1IW7 - chains D and E of the 6 polymer chains in the assembly; structure by X-ray diffraction, 2.60 A resolution.

== Chain D ==
Molecule: RNA polymerase beta subunit
Source organism: Thermus thermophilus
Notes: EC 2.7.7.6
Sequence (1524 residues; row label = number of the first residue in the row):
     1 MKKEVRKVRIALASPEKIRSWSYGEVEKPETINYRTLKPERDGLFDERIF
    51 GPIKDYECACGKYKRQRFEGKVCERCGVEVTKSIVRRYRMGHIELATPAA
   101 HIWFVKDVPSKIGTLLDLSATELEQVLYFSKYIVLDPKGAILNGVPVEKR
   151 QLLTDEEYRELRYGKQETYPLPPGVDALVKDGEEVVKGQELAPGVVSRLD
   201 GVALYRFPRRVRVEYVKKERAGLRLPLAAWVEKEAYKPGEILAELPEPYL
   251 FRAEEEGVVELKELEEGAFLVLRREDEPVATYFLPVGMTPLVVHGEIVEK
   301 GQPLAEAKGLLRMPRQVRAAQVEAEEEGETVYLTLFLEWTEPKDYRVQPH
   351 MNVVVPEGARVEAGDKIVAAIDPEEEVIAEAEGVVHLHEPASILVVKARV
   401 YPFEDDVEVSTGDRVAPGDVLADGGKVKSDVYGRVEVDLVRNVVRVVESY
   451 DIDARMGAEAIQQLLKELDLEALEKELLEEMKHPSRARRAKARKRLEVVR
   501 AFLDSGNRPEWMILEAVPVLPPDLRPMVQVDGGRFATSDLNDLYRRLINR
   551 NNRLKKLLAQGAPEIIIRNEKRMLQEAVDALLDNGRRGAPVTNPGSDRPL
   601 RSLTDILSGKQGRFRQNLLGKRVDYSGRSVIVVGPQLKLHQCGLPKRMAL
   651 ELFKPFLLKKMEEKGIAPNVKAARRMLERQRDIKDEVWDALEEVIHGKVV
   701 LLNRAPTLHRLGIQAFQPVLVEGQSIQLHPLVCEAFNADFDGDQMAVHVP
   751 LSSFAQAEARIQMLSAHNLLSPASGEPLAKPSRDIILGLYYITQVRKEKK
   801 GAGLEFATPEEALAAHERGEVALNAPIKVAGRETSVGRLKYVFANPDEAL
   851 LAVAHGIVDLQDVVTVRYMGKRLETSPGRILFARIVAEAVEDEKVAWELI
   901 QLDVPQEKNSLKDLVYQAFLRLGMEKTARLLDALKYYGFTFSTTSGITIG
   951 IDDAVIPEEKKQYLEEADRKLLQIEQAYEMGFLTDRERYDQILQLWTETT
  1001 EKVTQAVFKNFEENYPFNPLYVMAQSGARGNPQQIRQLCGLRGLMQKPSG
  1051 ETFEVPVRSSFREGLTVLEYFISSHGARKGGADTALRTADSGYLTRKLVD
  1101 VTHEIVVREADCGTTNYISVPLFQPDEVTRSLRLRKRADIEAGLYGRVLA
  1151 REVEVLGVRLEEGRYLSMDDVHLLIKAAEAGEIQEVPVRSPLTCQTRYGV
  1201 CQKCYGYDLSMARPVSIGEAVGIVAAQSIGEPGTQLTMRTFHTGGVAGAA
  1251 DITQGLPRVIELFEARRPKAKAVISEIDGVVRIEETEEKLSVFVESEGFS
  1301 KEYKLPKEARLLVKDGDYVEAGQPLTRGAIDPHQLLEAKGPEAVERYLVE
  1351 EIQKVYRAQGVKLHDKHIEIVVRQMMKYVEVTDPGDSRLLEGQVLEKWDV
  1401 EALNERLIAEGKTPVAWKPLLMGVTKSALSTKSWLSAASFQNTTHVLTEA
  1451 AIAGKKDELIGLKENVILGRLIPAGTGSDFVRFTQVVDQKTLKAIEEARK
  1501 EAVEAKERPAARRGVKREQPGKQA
Disordered / not traced: 1, 252-363, 1506-1524
Ion coordination: Mg2+ site 1: Tyr34, Leu37; Mg2+ site 2: Pro39, Glu40; lead (II) ion site 1: Cys58, Cys60; Mg2+ site 3 near Thr97 (its only coordinating residue here); Mg2+ site 4 near Ala140 (its only coordinating residue here); Mg2+ site 5: Lys217, Asp372; Mg2+ site 6: Glu219, Ala370; Mg2+ site 7 near Arg399 (its only coordinating residue here); Mg2+ site 8: Asp413, Asp419, Asn442; Mg2+ site 9: Glu474, Arg500; Mg2+ site 10 near Glu515 (its only coordinating residue here); Mg2+ site 11 near Met527 (its only coordinating residue here); 33 more Mg2+ sites not listed; 1 more lead (II) ion sites not listed
Reported in the primary citation:
  - Mg2+ coordination: Asp739, Asp741, Asp743
  - catalytic residues: Asp739, Asp741, Asp743

== Chain E ==
Molecule: RNA polymerase omega subunit
Source organism: Thermus thermophilus
Notes: EC 2.7.7.6
Sequence (99 residues; each row starts with the number of its first residue):
     1 MAEPGIDKLFGMVDSKYRLTVVVAKRAQQLLRHGFKNTVLEPEERPKMQT
    51 LEGLFDDPNAETWAMKELLTGRLVFGENLVPEDRLQKEMERIYPGEREE
Disordered / not traced: 1, 97-99
Ion coordination: Mg2+ near Tyr93 (its only coordinating residue here)

== Interface between chain D and chain E ==
Contacting residue pairs (81):
  His640(D) with Ala2(E), hydrogen bond (side chain-backbone); Glu3(E)
  Glu693(D) with Met48(E)
  His696(D) with Met48(E); Asn59(E)
  Gly697(D) with Asn59(E)
  Lys698(D) with Asn59(E), hydrogen bond (backbone-side chain)
  Ser753(D) with Ala27(E)
  Phe754(D) with Val21(E), hydrophobic; Ala24(E), hydrophobic; Gln28(E)
  Ala757(D) with Val23(E), hydrophobic; Ala24(E), hydrophobic
  Glu758(D) with Thr20(E)
  Arg760(D) with Glu3(E), salt bridge; Asn59(E); Glu61(E), salt bridge; Thr62(E), hydrogen bond
  Ile761(D) with Ile6(E); Thr20(E); Val23(E), hydrophobic; Met65(E), hydrophobic
  Gln762(D) with Lys16(E); Tyr17(E); Thr20(E), hydrogen bond
  Ala766(D) with Ala2(E), hydrophobic
  His767(D) with Ala2(E); Glu3(E), salt bridge; Ile6(E)
  Gly923(D) with Asp7(E)
  Met924(D) with Ile6(E), hydrophobic; Asp7(E), hydrogen bond (backbone-side chain)
  Glu925(D) with Ala2(E); Glu3(E); Pro4(E); Gly5(E), hydrogen bond (side chain-backbone); Ile6(E), hydrogen bond (side chain-backbone)
  Leu1209(D) with Lys16(E)
  Met1211(D) with Phe10(E), hydrophobic; Lys16(E)
  Arg1213(D) with Asp7(E), salt bridge
  Ser1216(D) with Lys16(E); Tyr17(E)
  Ile1217(D) with Ser15(E), hydrogen bond (backbone-side chain); Tyr17(E)
  Gly1218(D) with Tyr17(E)
  Glu1219(D) with Tyr17(E), hydrogen bond
  Thr1476(D) with Val21(E)
  Phe1480(D) with Asp14(E); Arg18(E), hydrogen bond (backbone-side chain)
  Val1481(D) with Arg18(E); Val21(E), hydrophobic
  Thr1484(D) with Lys25(E); Gly76(E)
  Gln1485(D) with Val74(E); Phe75(E); Gly76(E), hydrogen bond (backbone-backbone); Asn78(E); Leu79(E); Val80(E), hydrogen bond (side chain-backbone); Glu82(E)
  Val1486(D) with Val22(E); Gln29(E); Val74(E)
  Val1487(D) with Leu73(E); Val74(E), hydrogen bond (backbone-backbone); Leu79(E), hydrophobic
  Asp1488(D) with Arg26(E), salt bridge; Val39(E); Leu73(E)
  Gln1489(D) with Arg72(E); Val74(E)
  Lys1490(D) with Thr38(E); Tyr93(E)
  Thr1491(D) with Met89(E)
  Ala1494(D) with Glu88(E); Ile92(E), hydrophobic
  Ile1495(D) with Val80(E), hydrophobic; Arg84(E); Glu88(E)
  Ala1498(D) with Glu88(E)
Interface residues without a listed pair, chain D (43 interface residues in all): Leu764, Asn768, Ala928, Gly1475, Phe1483
Interface residues without a listed pair, chain E (46 interface residues in all): Leu54, Pro58, Glu77

== Overview ==
43 residues of chain D and 46 residues of chain E are in contact; the contacts include 13 hydrogen bonds and 5
salt bridges. Polar pairs include Arg760(D)-Glu3(E), Arg760(D)-Glu61(E) and His767(D)-Glu3(E). Tyr34(D) and
Leu37(D) coordinate Mg2+ site 1. The paper reports catalytic residues Asp739(D), Asp741(D) and Asp743(D); Mg2+
coordination by Asp739(D), Asp741(D) and Asp743(D).
Chain D is RNA polymerase beta subunit and chain E is RNA polymerase omega subunit, both from Thermus
thermophilus; the structure, Crystal structure of the RNA polymerase holoenzyme from Thermus thermophilus at
2.6A resolution, was determined by X-ray diffraction.
